9AXD - chains H and A of the 8 polymer chains in the assembly; structure by electron microscopy, 3.80 A resolution.

[Chain H]
Protein: gp120-Interface Polyclonal Antibody - Predicted Heavy Chain
Source organism: Macaca mulatta
Notes: antibody fragment or engineered binder
Chain sequence (116 residues; row label = number of the first residue in the row; X marks 116 residues of unknown identity (built as UNK)):
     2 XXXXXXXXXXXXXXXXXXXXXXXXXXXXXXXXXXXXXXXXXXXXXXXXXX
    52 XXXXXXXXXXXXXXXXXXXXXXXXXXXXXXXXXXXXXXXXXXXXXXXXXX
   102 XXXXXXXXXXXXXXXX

[Chain A]
Protein: Surface protein gp120
Source organism: Human immunodeficiency virus 1
UniProtKB: Q2N0S6 (Q2N0S6_9HIV1); the author numbering skips numbers that UniProt does not, so the offset changes along the chain: 31-398 = UniProt 30-397; 400-510 = UniProt 398-508
Chain sequence (514 residues; each row starts with the number of its first residue; note: 1 number in that range is skipped by the numbering (no residue carries it; nothing is unmodelled there); numbers below 1 keep their minus sign (Met-4 is residue -4)):
    -4 MDAMKRGLCCVLLLCGAVFVSPSQEIHARFRRGARAENLWVTVYYGVPVW
    46 KDAETTLFCASDAKAYETKKHNVWATHCCVPTDPNPQEIHLENVTEEFNM
    96 WKNNMVEQMHTDIISLWDQSLKPCVKLTPLCVTLQCTNVTNNITDDMRGE
   146 LKNCSFNMTTELRDKKQKVYSLFYRLDVVQINENQGNRSNNSNKEYRLIN
   196 CNTSAITQACPKVSFEPIPIHYCAPAGFAILKCKDKKFNGTGPCTNVSTV
   246 QCTHGIKPVVSTQLLLNGSLAEEEVIIRSENITNNAKNILVQLNESVQIN
   296 CTRPNNNTRKSIRIGPGQWFYATGDIIGDIRQAHCNVSKATWNETLGKVV
   346 KQLRKHFGNNTIIRFANSSGGDLEVTTHSFNCGGEFFYCNTSGLFNSTWI
   396 SNT
   400 SVQGSNSTGSNDSITLPCRIKQIINMWQRIGQAMYAPPIQGVIRCVSNIT
   450 GLILTRDGGSTNSTTETFRPGGGDMRDNWRSELYKYKVVKIEPLGVAPTR
   500 CKRRVVGRRRR
Unresolved in the structure: -4 to 31, 179-187, 400-408, 505-510
Sequence notes: initiating methionine (-4); expression tag (-3 to 30); conflict Lys64 (Glu63 in Q2N0S6), Cys73 (Ala72 in Q2N0S6), Thr240 (Pro239 in Q2N0S6), Asn241 (Ser240 in Q2N0S6), Ile271 (Met270 in Q2N0S6), Leu288 (Phe287 in Q2N0S6), Glu290 (Thr289 in Q2N0S6), Ser291 (Pro290 in Q2N0S6), Trp314 (Ala313 in Q2N0S6), Asn331 (Thr330 in Q2N0S6), Cys500 (Ala498 in Q2N0S6), Arg508 (Glu506 in Q2N0S6), Arg509 (Lys507 in Q2N0S6)
Cystine bridges: Cys54-Cys73, Cys119-Cys205, Cys126-Cys196, Cys131-Cys149, Cys218-Cys247, Cys228-Cys239, Cys296-Cys330, Cys384-Cys417
Glycans and other covalent adducts: N-acetylglucosamine (NAG) linked to Asn88, Asn133, Asn148, Asn152, Asn197, Asn234, Asn241, Asn262, Asn276, Asn289, Asn295, Asn301, Asn331, Asn338, Asn354, Asn362, Asn385, Asn391, Asn447

[How chain H and chain A interact]
Chain A residues in contact with chain H, 8 residues: Pro206, Lys207, Arg304, Ser306, Arg308, Gly312, Trp314, Tyr316

[Overview]
No residue of chain H is in contact with chain A. Covalently linked N-acetylglucosamine: at Asn88(A),
Asn133(A), Asn148(A), Asn152(A), Asn197(A) and Asn234(A) and 13 more.
Here chain H is gp120-Interface Polyclonal Antibody - Predicted Heavy Chain (Macaca mulatta) and chain A is
Surface protein gp120 (Human immunodeficiency virus 1). Entry 9AXD (HIV BG505.v5.2 (N289/N241) SOSIP Env in
Complex with gp120-Interface pAb from Rh.33203) was determined by electron microscopy together with 9ATZ,
9AXI, 9AXK, 9AY6, 9AYS and 9AYV from the same study.
